PDB entry 9HB7 | X-ray diffraction, 2.96 A resolution | chains A and B

== Chain A (and B) ==
Molecule: Tryptophan 5-hydroxylase 2
Source organism: Homo sapiens
Notes: EC 1.14.16.4; chain B of this document is another copy of the same molecule, construct and numbering; everything in this record applies to it too
Reference sequence: Q8IWU9 (TPH2_HUMAN); residue numbers follow UniProt; this construct covers 148-490
Sequence (372 residues; each row starts with the number of its first residue):
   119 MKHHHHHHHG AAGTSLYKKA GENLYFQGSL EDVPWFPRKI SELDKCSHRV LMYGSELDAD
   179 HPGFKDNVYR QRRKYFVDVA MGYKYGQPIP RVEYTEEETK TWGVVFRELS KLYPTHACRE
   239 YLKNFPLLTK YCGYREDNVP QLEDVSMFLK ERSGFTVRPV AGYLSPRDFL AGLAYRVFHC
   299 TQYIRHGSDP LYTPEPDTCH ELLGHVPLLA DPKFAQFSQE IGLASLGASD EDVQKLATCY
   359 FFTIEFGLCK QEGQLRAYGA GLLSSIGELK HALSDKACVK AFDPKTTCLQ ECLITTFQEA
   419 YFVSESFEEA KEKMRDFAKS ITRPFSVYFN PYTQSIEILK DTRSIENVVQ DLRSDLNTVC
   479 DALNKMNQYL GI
Not modelled in the structure: 119-148, 395 (chain B: 119-149, 172-173, 369-370, 394-398, 417-419)
Sequence notes: initiating methionine (119); expression tag (120-147)
Ion coordination: Fe ion: H318, H323, E363 (together with AG-01-128)
Residues lining bound ligands: AG-01-128 (JCR; 8-(1H-benzimidazol-2-ylmethyl)-3-ethyl-7-(phenylmethyl)purine-2,6-dione): V278, G280, Y281, L282, S283, P284, F287, T299, P314, H318, H323, A355, Y358, E363, F364
UniProt features mapped onto this chain:
  - binding site (Fe cation): H318, H323, E363
  - natural variant: P206 (P206S: Risk factor for bipolar affective disorder), R303 (R303W: In ADHD7), A328 (A328E: Loss of activity; A328V: Decreased catalytic activity), R433 (R433G: In RNA edited version), R441 (R441H: Linked with susceptibility to major depressive disorder), Q468 (Q468R: In RNA edited version), D479 (D479E: Decreased solubility)

== How chain A and chain B interact ==
Contacting residue pairs (90; chain A residue first):
  K157(A) - E269(B)  salt bridge
  K268(A) - Y450(B)
  K268(A) - T451(B)
  K268(A) - Q452(B)
  E269(A) - K157(B)  salt bridge
  E269(A) - T451(B)
  R270(A) - T451(B)
  S271(A) - T451(B)
  G272(A) - Y450(B)
  G272(A) - T451(B)
  R294(A) - Y450(B)
  K331(A) - N465(B)  hydrogen bond
  Q334(A) - D469(B)  hydrogen bond
  Q337(A) - Y450(B)
  K429(A) - S472(B)
  R433(A) - S472(B)
  R433(A) - N475(B)
  R433(A) - T476(B)  hydrogen bond
  D434(A) - N475(B)  hydrogen bond
  K437(A) - N475(B)  hydrogen bond
  K437(A) - D479(B)
  K437(A) - K483(B)  hydrogen bond (backbone-side chain)
  I439(A) - K483(B)  hydrogen bond (backbone-side chain)
  T440(A) - Y487(B)
  R441(A) - K483(B)
  R441(A) - Y487(B)  hydrogen bond (backbone-side chain)
  P442(A) - Y487(B)
  F443(A) - K483(B)
  S444(A) - T476(B)
  S444(A) - D479(B)  hydrogen bond
  S444(A) - A480(B)
  V445(A) - T476(B)
  Y446(A) - D473(B)  hydrogen bond
  F447(A) - Y450(B)
  P449(A) - P449(B)  hydrophobic
  P449(A) - Y450(B)
  Y450(A) - K268(B)
  Y450(A) - G272(B)
  Y450(A) - R294(B)
  Y450(A) - Q337(B)
  Y450(A) - F447(B)
  Y450(A) - P449(B)
  T451(A) - K268(B)
  T451(A) - E269(B)
  T451(A) - R270(B)
  T451(A) - S271(B)
  T451(A) - G272(B)
  L457(A) - T476(B)
  L457(A) - A480(B)  hydrophobic
  K458(A) - M484(B)
  D459(A) - M484(B)
  I463(A) - V477(B)  hydrophobic
  I463(A) - A480(B)  hydrophobic
  I463(A) - L481(B)  hydrophobic
  I463(A) - M484(B)  hydrophobic
  N465(A) - K331(B)  hydrogen bond
  V466(A) - V477(B)  hydrophobic
  D469(A) - Q334(B)  hydrogen bond
  L470(A) - L470(B)  hydrophobic
  L470(A) - D473(B)
  L470(A) - L474(B)  hydrophobic
  S472(A) - E430(B)  hydrogen bond
  S472(A) - R433(B)
  D473(A) - Y446(B)  hydrogen bond
  D473(A) - L470(B)
  L474(A) - L470(B)  hydrophobic
  N475(A) - R433(B)
  N475(A) - D434(B)
  N475(A) - K437(B)  hydrogen bond
  T476(A) - R433(B)  hydrogen bond
  T476(A) - S444(B)
  T476(A) - V445(B)
  V477(A) - I463(B)  hydrophobic
  V477(A) - V466(B)  hydrophobic
  D479(A) - K437(B)
  D479(A) - S444(B)  hydrogen bond
  A480(A) - S444(B)
  A480(A) - L457(B)  hydrophobic
  A480(A) - I463(B)  hydrophobic
  L481(A) - I463(B)  hydrophobic
  K483(A) - K437(B)  hydrogen bond (side chain-backbone)
  K483(A) - I439(B)  hydrogen bond (side chain-backbone)
  K483(A) - R441(B)
  K483(A) - F443(B)
  M484(A) - K458(B)
  M484(A) - D459(B)
  M484(A) - I463(B)  hydrophobic
  Y487(A) - T440(B)
  Y487(A) - R441(B)  hydrogen bond (side chain-backbone)
  Y487(A) - P442(B)
Other interface residues (no listed pair), chain A (55 interface residues in all): M265, E430, A436, Q452, T460, V467, Q468, C478, N482
Other interface residues (no listed pair), chain B (54 interface residues in all): S159, Y203, A436, T460, V467, Q468, R471

== Summary ==
Chain A and chain B form an interface of 55 and 54 residues respectively, with 20 hydrogen bonds and 2 salt
bridges. Polar contacts include K157(A)-E269(B), K331(A)-N465(B) and Q334(A)-D469(B). Chain A binds AG-01-128.
UniProt lists 3 Fe cation-binding residues on chain A.
Both chains are Tryptophan 5-hydroxylase 2 (Homo sapiens). Entry 9HB7 (Crystal structure of human tryptophan
hydroxylase 2 in complex with inhibitor AG-01-128) was determined by X-ray diffraction (same publication as
9HB8 and 9HE3).
